Entry 8TNR (electron microscopy, 2.50 A resolution); this record covers chains A and B of the 3 polymer chains in the assembly.

# Chain A
Molecule: DNA damage-binding protein 1
From: Homo sapiens
Notes: engineered mutation(s): residues 396-705 deleted
UniProt: Q16531 (DDB1_HUMAN); numbering as in UniProt; present here: 1-394, 706-1140
Sequence (860 residues; each row starts with the number of its first residue; note: 304 numbers in that range are skipped by the numbering (no residue carries them; nothing is unmodelled there); numbers below 1 keep their minus sign (Met-23 is residue -23)):
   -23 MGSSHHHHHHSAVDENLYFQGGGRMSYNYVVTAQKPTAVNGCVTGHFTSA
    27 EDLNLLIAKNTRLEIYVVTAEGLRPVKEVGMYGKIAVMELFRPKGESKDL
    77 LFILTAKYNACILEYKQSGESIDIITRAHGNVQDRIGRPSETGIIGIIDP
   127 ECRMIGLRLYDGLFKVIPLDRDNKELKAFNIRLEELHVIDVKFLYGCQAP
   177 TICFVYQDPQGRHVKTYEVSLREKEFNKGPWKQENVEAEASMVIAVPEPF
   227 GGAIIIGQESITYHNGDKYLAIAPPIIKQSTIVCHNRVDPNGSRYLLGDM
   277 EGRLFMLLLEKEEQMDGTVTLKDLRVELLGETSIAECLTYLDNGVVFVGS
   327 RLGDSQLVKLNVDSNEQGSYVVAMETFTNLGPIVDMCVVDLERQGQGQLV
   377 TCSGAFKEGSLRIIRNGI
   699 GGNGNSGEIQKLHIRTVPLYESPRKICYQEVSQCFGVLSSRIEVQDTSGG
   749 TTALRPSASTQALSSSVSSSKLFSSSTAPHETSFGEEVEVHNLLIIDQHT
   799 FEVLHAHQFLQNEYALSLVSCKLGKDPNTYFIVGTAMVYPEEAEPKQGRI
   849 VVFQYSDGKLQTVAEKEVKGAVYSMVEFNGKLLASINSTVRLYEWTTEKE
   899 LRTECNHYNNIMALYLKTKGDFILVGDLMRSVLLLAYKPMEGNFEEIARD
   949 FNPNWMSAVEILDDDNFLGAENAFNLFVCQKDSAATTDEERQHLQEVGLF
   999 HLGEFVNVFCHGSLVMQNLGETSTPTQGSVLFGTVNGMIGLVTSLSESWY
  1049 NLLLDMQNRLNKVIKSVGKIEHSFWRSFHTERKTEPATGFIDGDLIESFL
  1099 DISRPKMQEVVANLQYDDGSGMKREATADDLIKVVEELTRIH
Unresolved in the structure: -23 to 0, 291-293, 699-708, 745-747, 772-778, 1016-1022, 1116-1120
Sequence notes: initiating methionine (-23); expression tag (-22 to 0); linker (700-705)
Curated features (UniProtKB/Swiss-Prot):
  - modified residue: Ser2 (N-acetylserine), Lys1067 (N6-acetyllysine), Thr1125 (Phosphothreonine)
  - cross-link: Lys1121 (Glycyl lysine isopeptide (Lys-Gly) (interchain with G-Cter in SUMO2))

# Chain B
Molecule: Protein cereblon
From: Homo sapiens
UniProt: Q96SW2 (CRBN_HUMAN); residues 1-442 here = UniProt positions 1-442
Sequence (485 residues; row label = number of the first residue in the row; numbers below 1 keep their minus sign (Met-42 is residue -42)):
   -42 MDYKDDDDKSAVDENLYFQGGGRGGSAHIVMVDAYKPTKGGSGMAGEGDQ
     8 QDAAHNMGNHLPLLPAESEEEDEMEVEDQDSKEAKKPNIINFDTSLPTSH
    58 TYLGADMEEFHGRTLHDDDSCQVIPVLPQVMMILIPGQTLPLQLFHPQEV
   108 SMVRNLIQKDRTFAVLAYSNVQEREAQFGTTAEIYAYREEQDFGIEIVKV
   158 KAIGRQRFKVLELRTQSDGIQQAKVQILPECVLPSTMSAVQLESLNKCQI
   208 FPSKPVSREDQCSYKWWQKYQKRKFHCANLTSWPRWLYSLYDAETLMDRI
   258 KKQLREWDENLKDDSLPSNPIDFSYRVAACLPIDDVLRIQLLKIGSAIQR
   308 LRCELDIMNKCTSLCCKQCQETEITTKNEIFSLSLCGPMAAYVNPHGYVH
   358 ETLTVYKACNLNLIGRPSTEHSWFPGYAWTVAQCKICASHIGWKFTATKK
   408 DMSPQKFWGLTRSALLPTIPDTEDEISPDKVILCL
Unresolved in the structure: -42 to 43, 214-217, 428-442
Sequence notes: initiating methionine (-42); expression tag (-41 to 0)
Curated features (UniProtKB/Swiss-Prot):
  - binding site (Zn(2+)): Cys323, Cys326, Cys391, Cys394
  - binding site ((S)-thalidomide): His378, Trp380, Trp386
  - modified residue: Ser25 (Phosphoserine)
Metal / ion sites: Zn2+: Cys323, Cys326, Cys391, Cys394
Residues lining bound ligands: MIQ (2-[(3S)-2,6-dioxopiperidin-3-yl]-5-(morpholin-4-yl)-1H-isoindole-1,3(2H)-dione): Val350, Asn351, Pro352, His353, His357, Glu377, His378, Ser379, Trp380, Trp386, Trp400, Phe402

# Chain A / chain B interface
Pairs across the interface (79; chain A residue first):
  Thr118(A) with Asn203(B); Ile207(B)
  Gln183(A) with Ile207(B); Phe208(B), hydrogen bond (side chain-backbone); Pro209(B), hydrogen bond (side chain-backbone)
  Arg188(A) with Ile207(B), hydrogen bond (side chain-backbone)
  Glu215(A) with Pro209(B); Arg230(B), salt bridge
  Ser217(A) with Lys204(B)
  Met218(A) with Lys204(B)
  Val259(A) with Leu202(B), hydrophobic; Lys204(B), hydrogen bond (backbone-side chain)
  Met276(A) with Leu202(B), hydrophobic
  Glu312(A) with Leu199(B); Glu200(B); Ser201(B), hydrogen bond (side chain-backbone)
  Arg327(A) with Leu199(B); Glu200(B), salt bridge
  Leu328(A) with Leu237(B), hydrophobic
  Pro358(A) with Leu237(B)
  Val360(A) with Thr238(B)
  Phe382(A) with His233(B); Asn236(B)
  Arg722(A) with Asn236(B), hydrogen bond (side chain-backbone); Thr238(B), hydrogen bond (side chain-backbone); Ser239(B); Trp240(B)
  Lys723(A) with Ser239(B)
  Glu779(A) with Gln218(B)
  Glu784(A) with Gln225(B)
  Glu785(A) with Lys229(B), salt bridge
  Tyr812(A) with Pro241(B); Trp243(B)
  Leu814(A) with Trp243(B), hydrophobic
  Val836(A) with Trp243(B)
  Pro838(A) with Tyr221(B)
  Ala841(A) with Leu247(B); Arg256(B)
  Glu842(A) with Leu247(B)
  Pro843(A) with Trp243(B), hydrophobic
  Tyr871(A) with Trp243(B); Leu244(B), hydrophobic; Leu247(B)
  Met910(A) with Leu244(B), hydrophobic; Leu247(B), hydrophobic; Tyr248(B); Arg309(B), hydrogen bond
  Leu912(A) with Trp240(B); Leu244(B), hydrophobic
  Tyr913(A) with Trp240(B), hydrogen bond
  Asp925(A) with Tyr248(B), hydrogen bond
  Leu926(A) with Thr193(B); Trp240(B); Leu244(B), hydrophobic; Tyr245(B), hydrophobic; Tyr248(B), hydrophobic
  Met927(A) with Leu190(B), hydrophobic; Tyr248(B), hydrophobic; Ser303(B); Ile305(B), hydrophobic; Gln306(B)
  Ser929(A) with Gln306(B)
  Pro951(A) with Leu190(B); Gln306(B)
  Asn952(A) with Leu190(B)
  Trp953(A) with Leu190(B); Pro191(B), hydrogen bond (side chain-backbone); Ser192(B); Thr193(B); Tyr248(B)
  Asn970(A) with Pro191(B); Ala196(B)
  Phe972(A) with Ala196(B)
  Phe1003(A) with Val197(B), hydrophobic; Thr238(B)
  Asn1005(A) with Leu237(B), hydrogen bond (side chain-backbone); Thr238(B); Ser239(B), hydrogen bond (side chain-backbone)
  Val1033(A) with Leu237(B)
Other interface residues (no listed pair), chain A (55 interface residues in all): Asn16, Glu117, Gly119, His163, Val164, Ile165, Asp166, Ala214, Ala381, Glu787, Ala834, Ala869, Ser955
Other interface residues (no listed pair), chain B (43 interface residues in all): Cys188, Ser195, Cys205, Gln206, Ala235, Arg242

# In short
55 residues of chain A and 43 residues of chain B are in contact, with 13 hydrogen bonds and 3 salt bridges.
Polar pairs include Glu215(A)-Arg230(B), Arg327(A)-Glu200(B) and Glu785(A)-Lys229(B). Ligands of chain B:
compound MIQ.
Here chain A is DNA damage-binding protein 1 and chain B is Protein cereblon, both from Homo sapiens. Entry
8TNR (Cryo-EM structure of DDB1dB:CRBN:PT-179:SD40, conformation 2) was determined by electron microscopy
together with 8TNP and 8TNQ from the same study.
